Entry 3A5Z (X-ray diffraction, 2.50 A resolution); this record covers chains A and C of the 4 polymer chains in the assembly.

== Chain A (and C) ==
Molecule: Putative lysyl-tRNA synthetase
Organism: Escherichia coli
Notes: EC 6.1.1.6; chain C of this document is another copy of the same molecule, construct and numbering; everything in this record applies to it too
UniProtKB: C3SGA2 (C3SGA2_ECOLX); residues 1-325 here correspond to UniProt positions 11-335 (UniProt number = residue number + 10)
Chain sequence (328 residues; row label = number of the first residue in the row; numbers below 1 keep their minus sign (Gly-2 is residue -2)):
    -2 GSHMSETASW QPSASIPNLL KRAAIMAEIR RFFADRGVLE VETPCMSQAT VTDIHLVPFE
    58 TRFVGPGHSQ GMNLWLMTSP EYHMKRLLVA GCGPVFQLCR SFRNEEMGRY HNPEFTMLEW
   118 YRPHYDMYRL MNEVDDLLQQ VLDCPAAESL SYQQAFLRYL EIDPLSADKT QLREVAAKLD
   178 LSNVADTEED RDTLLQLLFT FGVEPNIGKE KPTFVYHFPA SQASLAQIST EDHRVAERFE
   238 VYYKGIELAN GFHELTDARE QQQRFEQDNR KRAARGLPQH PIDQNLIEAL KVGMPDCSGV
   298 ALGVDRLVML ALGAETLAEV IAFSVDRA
Unresolved in the structure: -2 to 2 (chain C: -2 to 1)
Differences from the reference sequence: expression tag (-2 to 0)
Residues lining bound ligands: KAA (5'-O-[(L-lysylamino)sulfonyl]adenosine): Ser76, Glu78, Lys82, Arg100, Glu103, Tyr107, His108, Asn109, Phe112, Met114, Glu116, Tyr118, Glu237, Glu244, Leu245, Ala246, Asn247, Gly248, Phe249, Glu251, Gly296, Val297, Ala298, Leu299, Gly300, Asp302, Arg303, Leu314

== Chain A / chain C interface ==
Pairs across the interface (114):
  Ser6(A) - Arg83(C)  hydrogen bond (backbone-side chain)
  Ser6(A) - Asn282(C)  hydrogen bond
  Trp7(A) - Arg83(C)  hydrogen bond (backbone-side chain)
  Trp7(A) - Val86(C)  hydrophobic
  Trp7(A) - Ala87(C)
  Trp7(A) - Asn282(C)  hydrogen bond (backbone-side chain)
  Trp7(A) - Ala286(C)  hydrophobic
  Trp7(A) - Val289(C)
  Gln8(A) - Arg83(C)
  Pro9(A) - Leu84(C)  hydrophobic
  Pro9(A) - Ala87(C)
  Ile13(A) - Ala87(C)
  Ile13(A) - Gly88(C)
  Ile13(A) - Cys89(C)  hydrophobic
  Leu16(A) - Leu84(C)  hydrophobic
  Leu17(A) - Leu36(C)  hydrophobic
  Arg19(A) - Glu39(C)  salt bridge
  Ala20(A) - Leu36(C)  hydrophobic
  Ala20(A) - Glu37(C)
  Met23(A) - Glu39(C)
  Arg27(A) - Arg27(C)
  Leu36(A) - Ala20(C)  hydrophobic
  Glu37(A) - Ala20(C)
  Glu39(A) - Arg19(C)  salt bridge
  Glu39(A) - Met23(C)
  Glu39(A) - Arg97(C)
  Glu39(A) - Thr113(C)  hydrogen bond
  Glu39(A) - Ala319(C)
  Thr40(A) - Arg97(C)  hydrogen bond (backbone-side chain)
  Pro41(A) - Arg97(C)
  Pro41(A) - Glu111(C)
  Pro41(A) - Phe320(C)
  Cys42(A) - Arg97(C)
  Cys42(A) - Phe99(C)  hydrophobic
  Cys42(A) - Glu111(C)  hydrogen bond (backbone-side chain)
  Met43(A) - Phe56(C)  hydrophobic
  Met43(A) - Phe99(C)  hydrophobic
  Met43(A) - Pro110(C)  hydrophobic
  Met43(A) - Glu111(C)  hydrogen bond (backbone-side chain)
  Met43(A) - Ala325(C)
  Ser44(A) - Ala325(C)  hydrogen bond (side chain-backbone)
  Gln45(A) - Ala325(C)  hydrogen bond (backbone-backbone)
  Phe56(A) - Met43(C)  hydrophobic
  Phe56(A) - Thr58(C)
  Phe56(A) - Arg59(C)
  Phe56(A) - Phe60(C)  hydrophobic
  Glu57(A) - Glu57(C)
  Glu57(A) - Thr58(C)  hydrogen bond (backbone-side chain)
  Thr58(A) - Phe56(C)
  Thr58(A) - Glu57(C)  hydrogen bond (side chain-backbone)
  Arg59(A) - Phe56(C)
  Arg59(A) - Asn101(C)  hydrogen bond (backbone-side chain)
  Phe60(A) - Phe56(C)  hydrophobic
  Phe60(A) - Asn101(C)
  Phe60(A) - Pro110(C)  hydrophobic
  Val61(A) - Asn101(C)  hydrogen bond (backbone-side chain)
  Val61(A) - Glu102(C)  hydrogen bond (backbone-backbone)
  Gly62(A) - Glu102(C)
  Pro63(A) - Glu102(C)
  Pro63(A) - Met104(C)
  His65(A) - Glu102(C)  salt bridge
  His80(A) - Phe320(C)
  His80(A) - Ala325(C)  hydrogen bond (side chain-backbone)
  Arg83(A) - Ser6(C)  hydrogen bond (side chain-backbone)
  Arg83(A) - Trp7(C)  hydrogen bond (side chain-backbone)
  Arg83(A) - Phe320(C)
  Arg83(A) - Arg324(C)  hydrogen bond (side chain-backbone)
  Arg83(A) - Ala325(C)  hydrogen bond (side chain-backbone)
  Leu84(A) - Pro9(C)  hydrophobic
  Leu84(A) - Leu16(C)  hydrophobic
  Leu84(A) - Phe320(C)  hydrophobic
  Val86(A) - Trp7(C)  hydrophobic
  Ala87(A) - Trp7(C)
  Ala87(A) - Pro9(C)
  Ala87(A) - Ile13(C)
  Gly88(A) - Ile13(C)
  Cys89(A) - Ile13(C)  hydrophobic
  Arg97(A) - Glu39(C)
  Arg97(A) - Thr40(C)  hydrogen bond (side chain-backbone)
  Arg97(A) - Pro41(C)
  Arg97(A) - Cys42(C)
  Phe99(A) - Cys42(C)  hydrophobic
  Phe99(A) - Met43(C)  hydrophobic
  Asn101(A) - Arg59(C)  hydrogen bond (side chain-backbone)
  Asn101(A) - Phe60(C)
  Asn101(A) - Val61(C)  hydrogen bond (side chain-backbone)
  Glu102(A) - Val61(C)  hydrogen bond (backbone-backbone)
  Glu102(A) - Gly62(C)
  Glu102(A) - Pro63(C)
  Met104(A) - Phe60(C)  hydrophobic
  Met104(A) - Pro63(C)
  Pro110(A) - Met43(C)  hydrophobic
  Pro110(A) - Phe60(C)  hydrophobic
  Glu111(A) - Pro41(C)
  Glu111(A) - Cys42(C)  hydrogen bond (side chain-backbone)
  Glu111(A) - Met43(C)  hydrogen bond (side chain-backbone)
  Thr113(A) - Glu39(C)  hydrogen bond
  Asn282(A) - Ser6(C)  hydrogen bond
  Asn282(A) - Trp7(C)  hydrogen bond (side chain-backbone)
  Asn282(A) - Arg324(C)
  Ala286(A) - Trp7(C)  hydrophobic
  Val289(A) - Trp7(C)  hydrophobic
  Ala319(A) - Glu39(C)
  Phe320(A) - Pro41(C)
  Phe320(A) - His80(C)
  Phe320(A) - Arg83(C)
  Phe320(A) - Leu84(C)  hydrophobic
  Arg324(A) - Arg83(C)  hydrogen bond (backbone-side chain)
  Arg324(A) - Asn282(C)
  Ala325(A) - Pro41(C)  hydrophobic
  Ala325(A) - Met43(C)
  Ala325(A) - Ser44(C)  hydrogen bond (backbone-side chain)
  Ala325(A) - Gln45(C)  hydrogen bond (backbone-backbone)
  Ala325(A) - His80(C)  hydrogen bond (backbone-side chain)
Also at the interface, not in a pair above, chain A (55 interface residues in all): Gly64, Leu73, Glu103, Glu285
Also at the interface, not in a pair above, chain C (57 interface residues in all): Gln8, Leu17, Val38, Leu71, Leu73, Gln94, Glu103, Glu285, Val322

== Summary ==
55 residues of chain A and 57 residues of chain C are in contact, with 33 hydrogen bonds and 3 salt bridges.
Polar contacts include Arg19(A)-Glu39(C), His65(A)-Glu102(C) and Ser6(A)-Arg83(C). Ligands of chain A:
compound KAA.
Both chains are Putative lysyl-tRNA synthetase (Escherichia coli). Entry 3A5Z (Crystal structure of
Escherichia coli GenX in complex with elongation factor P) was determined by X-ray diffraction.
